Entry 3WXR (X-ray diffraction, 3.15 A resolution); this record covers chains I and 1 of the 28 polymer chains in the assembly.

[Chain I]
Protein: Proteasome subunit beta type-2
Source organism: Saccharomyces cerevisiae S288c
Notes: EC 3.4.25.1
UniProt: P25043 (PSB2_YEAST); residues -28 to 232 here correspond to UniProt positions 1-261 (UniProt number = residue number + 29)
Amino-acid sequence (261 residues; numbered -28 to 232; the number before each row is that of its first residue; numbers below 1 keep their minus sign (Met-28 is residue -28)):
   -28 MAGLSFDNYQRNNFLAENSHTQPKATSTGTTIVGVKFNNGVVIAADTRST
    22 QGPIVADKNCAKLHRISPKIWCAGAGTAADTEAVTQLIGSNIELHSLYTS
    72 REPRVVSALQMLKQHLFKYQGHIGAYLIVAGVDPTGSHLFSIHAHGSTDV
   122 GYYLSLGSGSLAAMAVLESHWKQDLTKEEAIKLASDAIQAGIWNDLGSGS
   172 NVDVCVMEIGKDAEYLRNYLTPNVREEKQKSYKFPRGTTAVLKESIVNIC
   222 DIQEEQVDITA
Unresolved in the structure: -28 to 0, 223-232
Curated features (UniProtKB/Swiss-Prot):
  - active site: Thr1 (Nucleophile)

[Chain 1]
Protein: Proteasome subunit beta type-6
Source organism: Saccharomyces cerevisiae S288c
Notes: EC 3.4.25.1
UniProt: P23724 (PSB6_YEAST); residues -27 to 213 here correspond to UniProt positions 1-241 (UniProt number = residue number + 28)
Amino-acid sequence (241 residues; numbered -27 to 213; the number before each row is that of its first residue; numbers below 1 keep their minus sign (Met-27 is residue -27)):
   -27 MATIASEYSSEASNTPIEHQFNPYGDNGGTILGIAGEDFAVLAGDTRNIT
    23 DYSINSRYEPKVFDCGDNIVMSANGFAADGDALVKRFKNSVKWYHFDHND
    73 KKLSINSAARNIQHLLYGKRFFPYYVHTIIAGLDEDGKGAVYSFDPVGSY
   123 EREQCRAGGAAASLIMPFLDNQVNFKNQYEPGTNGKVKKPLKYLSVEEVI
   173 KLVRDSFTSATERHIQVGDGLEILIVTKDGVRKEFYELKRD
Unresolved in the structure: -27 to -9

[Interface between chain I and chain 1]
Contacting residue pairs - 59 pairs, chain I then chain 1:
  Arg19(I) - Ile187(1)
  Arg19(I) - Asp213(1)  salt bridge
  Pro24(I) - Arg185(1)
  Pro24(I) - His186(1)
  Pro24(I) - Ile187(1)  hydrogen bond (backbone-backbone)
  Ile25(I) - Arg185(1)
  Ile25(I) - His186(1)
  Val26(I) - Glu184(1)
  Val26(I) - Arg185(1)  hydrogen bond (backbone-side chain)
  Val26(I) - Ile187(1)  hydrophobic
  Ala27(I) - Arg185(1)  hydrogen bond (backbone-side chain)
  Lys29(I) - Glu184(1)  salt bridge
  Lys29(I) - Arg185(1)
  Ile163(I) - Asp213(1)
  Trp164(I) - Arg29(1)  hydrogen bond (backbone-side chain)
  Trp164(I) - Arg212(1)
  Trp164(I) - Asp213(1)
  Asn165(I) - Tyr24(1)
  Asn165(I) - Ile26(1)
  Asn165(I) - Arg29(1)
  Asp166(I) - Tyr24(1)
  Asp166(I) - Asp213(1)
  Leu167(I) - Arg19(1)
  Leu167(I) - Ile21(1)  hydrophobic
  Leu167(I) - Asp23(1)
  Leu167(I) - Tyr24(1)  hydrogen bond (backbone-backbone)
  Leu167(I) - Ser25(1)
  Leu167(I) - Ile26(1)  hydrophobic
  Leu167(I) - Ile187(1)
  Leu167(I) - Asp213(1)
  Gly168(I) - Tyr24(1)
  Ser169(I) - Asp213(1)
  Ser171(I) - Asp213(1)  hydrogen bond (backbone-side chain)
  Asn194(I) - Lys211(1)  hydrogen bond (backbone-side chain)
  Asn194(I) - Asp213(1)  hydrogen bond
  Val195(I) - Lys211(1)
  Arg196(I) - Thr180(1)  hydrogen bond
  Arg196(I) - Ser181(1)  hydrogen bond
  Arg196(I) - Glu184(1)
  Glu197(I) - Thr180(1)
  Lys199(I) - Asp177(1)
  Gln200(I) - Lys173(1)
  Gln200(I) - Arg176(1)  hydrogen bond
  Gln200(I) - Asp177(1)  hydrogen bond (backbone-side chain)
  Lys201(I) - Asp177(1)
  Tyr203(I) - Phe140(1)
  Tyr203(I) - Gln144(1)
  Tyr203(I) - Leu174(1)
  Tyr203(I) - Asp177(1)  hydrogen bond
  Phe205(I) - Asn143(1)
  Phe205(I) - Gln144(1)
  Phe205(I) - Gln150(1)
  Pro206(I) - Pro153(1)  hydrophobic
  Arg207(I) - Pro153(1)
  Thr209(I) - Asn149(1)
  Thr209(I) - Gln150(1)
  Thr209(I) - Tyr151(1)  hydrogen bond (backbone-backbone)
  Ala211(I) - Tyr151(1)  hydrophobic
  Ala211(I) - Gly157(1)
Other interface residues (no listed pair), chain I (33 interface residues in all): Thr21, Gly23, Asp28, Gly170, Gly208, Thr210
Other interface residues (no listed pair), chain 1 (31 interface residues in all): Leu136, Glu152, Glu209

[In short]
Chain I and chain 1 form an interface of 33 and 31 residues respectively; the contacts include 14 hydrogen
bonds and 2 salt bridges. Polar contacts include Arg19(I)-Asp213(1), Lys29(I)-Glu184(1) and
Val26(I)-Arg185(1). UniProt lists active-site residue Thr1(I) on chain I.
Here chain I is Proteasome subunit beta type-2 and chain 1 is Proteasome subunit beta type-6, both from
Saccharomyces cerevisiae S288c. Entry 3WXR (Yeast 20S proteasome with a mutation of alpha7 subunit) was
determined by X-ray diffraction.
